9FVF - chain A; structure by X-ray diffraction, 2.32 A resolution.

Chain A:
Molecule: Amidase UMG-SP3
From: uncultured bacterium
Chain sequence (439 residues; numbered 1 to 439; the number before each row is that of its first residue):
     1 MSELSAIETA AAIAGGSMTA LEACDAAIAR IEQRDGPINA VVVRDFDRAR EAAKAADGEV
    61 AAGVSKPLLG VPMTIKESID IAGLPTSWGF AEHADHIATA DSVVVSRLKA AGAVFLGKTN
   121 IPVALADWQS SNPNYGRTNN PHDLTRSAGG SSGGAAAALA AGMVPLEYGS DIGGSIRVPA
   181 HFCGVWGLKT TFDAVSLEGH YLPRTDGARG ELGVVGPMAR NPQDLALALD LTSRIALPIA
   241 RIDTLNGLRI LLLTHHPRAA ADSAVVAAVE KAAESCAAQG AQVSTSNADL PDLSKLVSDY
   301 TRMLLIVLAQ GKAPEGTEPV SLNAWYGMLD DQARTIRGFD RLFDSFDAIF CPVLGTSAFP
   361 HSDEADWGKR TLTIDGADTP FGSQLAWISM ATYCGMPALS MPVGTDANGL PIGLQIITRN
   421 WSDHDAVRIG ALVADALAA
Ligand contacts: PG6 (1-(2-methoxy-ethoxy)-2-{2-[2-(2-methoxy-ethoxy]-ethoxy}-ethane): Glu-3, Ser-5, Glu-8, Gly-184, Trp-186, Arg-220, Asn-221, Pro-402, Thr-405
From the paper describing this entry:
  - catalytic residues: Lys-76, Ser-151, Ile-172, Gly-173, Ser-175
  - contacts within the chain: Lys-76/Ser-151, Lys-76/Ser-152, Lys-76/Ser-170, Lys-76/Ser-175, Trp-88/Arg-209 (cation-pi contact)
  - contacts within the chain: His-93/Arg-204 (hydrogen bond), Asp-95/Arg-204 (salt bridge), Ala-124/Arg-209 (backbone contact), Arg-209/Val-307 (backbone contact), Arg-209/Leu-308 (backbone contact) (from molecular simulation)
  - mutagenesis - R204A, R204H, R204K, R209A: unchanged catalytic activity
  - mutagenesis - R204G, D206N, G207S, E211P: increased catalytic activity on CAMC
  - mutagenesis - R204G, D206N, G207S, R209A (3-fold), R209Q, E211P: increased catalytic activity on ENPC
  - mutagenesis - R209H, R209N, R209Q, E211D, E211N, E211Q: decreased catalytic activity
  - mutagenesis - G210A, G210C, G210S, G210T, E211A: increased catalytic activity
  - conformationally variable residues (loop rearrangement): Arg-209
  - mutagenesis - R209D, R209E: decreased catalytic activity on CAMC
  - mutagenesis - R209D, R209E: decreased catalytic activity on ENPC

Overview:
Ligands of chain A: compound PG6. From the paper: catalytic residues Lys-76, Ser-151 and Ile-172 among others;
R204G, D206N and G207S, among others, increase catalytic activity on ENPC; 21 substitutions were tested in
all.
Chain A is Amidase UMG-SP3 (uncultured bacterium); the structure, UMG-SP3 amidase from uncultured bacterium,
was determined by X-ray diffraction together with 9FW1 and 9FZ1 from the same study.
